8Z9Y - chains A and B of the 6 polymer chains in the assembly; structure by electron microscopy, 2.50 A resolution.

Chain A:
Protein: Protein TIC 214
Organism: Arabidopsis thaliana
UniProt: P56785 (TI214_ARATH); residues 1-1786 here = UniProt positions 1-1786
Amino-acid sequence (1786 residues; row label = number of the first residue in the row):
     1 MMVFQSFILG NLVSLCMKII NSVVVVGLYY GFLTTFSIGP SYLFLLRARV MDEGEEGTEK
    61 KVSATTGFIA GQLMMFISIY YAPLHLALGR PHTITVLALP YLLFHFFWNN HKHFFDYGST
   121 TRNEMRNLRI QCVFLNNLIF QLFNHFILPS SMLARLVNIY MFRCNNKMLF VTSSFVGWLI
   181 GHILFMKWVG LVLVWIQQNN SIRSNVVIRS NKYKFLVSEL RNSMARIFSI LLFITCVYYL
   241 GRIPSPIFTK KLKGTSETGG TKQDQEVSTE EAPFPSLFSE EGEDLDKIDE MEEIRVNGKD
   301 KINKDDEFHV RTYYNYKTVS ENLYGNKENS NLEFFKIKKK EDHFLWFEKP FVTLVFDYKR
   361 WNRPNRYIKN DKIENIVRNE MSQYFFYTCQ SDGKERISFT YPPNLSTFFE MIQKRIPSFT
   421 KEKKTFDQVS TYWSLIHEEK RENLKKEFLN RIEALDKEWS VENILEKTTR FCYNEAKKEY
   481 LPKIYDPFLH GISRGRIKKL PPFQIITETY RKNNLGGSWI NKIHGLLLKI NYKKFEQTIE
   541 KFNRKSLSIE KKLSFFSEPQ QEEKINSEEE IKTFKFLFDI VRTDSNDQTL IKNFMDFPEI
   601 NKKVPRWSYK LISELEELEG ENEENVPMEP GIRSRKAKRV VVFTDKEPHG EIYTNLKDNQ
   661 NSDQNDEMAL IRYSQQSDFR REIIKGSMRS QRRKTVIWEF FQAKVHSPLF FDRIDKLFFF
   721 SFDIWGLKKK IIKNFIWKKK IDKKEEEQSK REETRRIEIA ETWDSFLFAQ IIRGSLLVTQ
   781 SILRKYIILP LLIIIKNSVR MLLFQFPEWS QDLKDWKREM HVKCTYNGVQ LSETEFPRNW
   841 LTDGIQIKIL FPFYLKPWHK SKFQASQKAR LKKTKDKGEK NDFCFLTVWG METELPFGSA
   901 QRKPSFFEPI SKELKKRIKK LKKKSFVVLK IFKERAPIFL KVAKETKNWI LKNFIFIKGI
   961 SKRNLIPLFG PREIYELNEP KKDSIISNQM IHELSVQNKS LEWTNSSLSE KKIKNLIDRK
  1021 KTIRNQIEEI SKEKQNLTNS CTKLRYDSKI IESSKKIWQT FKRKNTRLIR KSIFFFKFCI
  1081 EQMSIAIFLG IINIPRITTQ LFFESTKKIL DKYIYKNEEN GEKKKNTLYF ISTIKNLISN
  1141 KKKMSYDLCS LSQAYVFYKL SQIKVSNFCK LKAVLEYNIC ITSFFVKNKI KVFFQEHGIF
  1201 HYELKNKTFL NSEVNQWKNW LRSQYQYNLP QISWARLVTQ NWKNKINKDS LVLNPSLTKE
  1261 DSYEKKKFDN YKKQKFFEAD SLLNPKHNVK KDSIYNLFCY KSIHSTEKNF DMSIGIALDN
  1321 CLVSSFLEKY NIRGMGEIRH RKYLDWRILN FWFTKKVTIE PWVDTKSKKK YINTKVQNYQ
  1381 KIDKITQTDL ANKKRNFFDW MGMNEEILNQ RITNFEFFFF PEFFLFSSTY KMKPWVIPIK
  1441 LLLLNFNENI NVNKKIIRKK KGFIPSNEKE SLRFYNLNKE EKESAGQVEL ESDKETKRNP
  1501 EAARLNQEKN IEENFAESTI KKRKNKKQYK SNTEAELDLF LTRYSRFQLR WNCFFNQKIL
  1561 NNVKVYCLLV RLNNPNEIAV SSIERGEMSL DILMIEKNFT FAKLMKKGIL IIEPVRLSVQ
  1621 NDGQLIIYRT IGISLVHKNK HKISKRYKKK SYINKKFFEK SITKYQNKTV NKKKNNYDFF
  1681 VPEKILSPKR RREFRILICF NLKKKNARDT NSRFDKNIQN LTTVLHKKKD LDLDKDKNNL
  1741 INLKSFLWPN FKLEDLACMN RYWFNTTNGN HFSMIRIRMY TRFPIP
Not modelled in the structure: 1-14, 112-123, 197-215, 245-344, 501-517, 535-594, 644-665, 714-1124, 1203-1213, 1249-1278, 1306-1416, 1453-1532, 1553-1602, 1641-1675, 1702-1734

Chain B:
Protein: Protein TIC 20-I, chloroplastic
Organism: Arabidopsis thaliana
UniProt: Q8GZ79 (TI201_ARATH); numbering as in UniProt (aligned over 1-274)
Amino-acid sequence (274 residues; numbered 1 to 274; the number before each row is that of its first residue):
     1 MITGYSTPSA HVLMSSRAFK SSSYRAAAGQ TQHYLARSSL PVVKNSWGSP PSPFNELPRV
    61 SRGVPLSYLS ASSSLLLNGE QGSLSGTLPV LPVRRKTLLT PRASKDVPSS FRFPPMTKKP
   121 QWWWRTLACL PYLMPLHETW MYAETAYHLH PFLEDFEFLT YPFLGAIGRL PSWFLMAYFF
   181 VAYLGIVRRK EWPHFFRFHV VMGMLLEIAL QVIGTVSKWM PLGVYWGKFG MHFWTAVAFA
   241 YLFTVLESIR CALAGMYADI PFVCDAAYIQ IPYD
Not modelled in the structure: 1-110

Interface between chain A and chain B:
Residue-residue contacts (41):
  Phe-107(A) / Glu-247(B)
  Phe-107(A) / Arg-250(B)  hydrogen bond (backbone-side chain)
  Asn-110(A) / Arg-250(B)  hydrogen bond
  Phe-233(A) / Phe-243(B)  hydrophobic
  Val-237(A) / His-150(B)
  Leu-240(A) / His-150(B)
  Leu-240(A) / Phe-152(B)  hydrophobic
  Leu-240(A) / Phe-239(B)  hydrophobic
  Gly-241(A) / His-150(B)
  Gly-241(A) / Pro-151(B)
  Arg-633(A) / Tyr-147(B)
  Arg-633(A) / Glu-154(B)  salt bridge
  Arg-633(A) / Glu-157(B)  salt bridge
  Phe-679(A) / Trp-226(B)  hydrophobic
  Arg-680(A) / Glu-144(B)
  Arg-680(A) / Tyr-147(B)
  Lys-685(A) / Phe-158(B)
  Met-688(A) / Tyr-147(B)
  Met-688(A) / Pro-151(B)  hydrophobic
  Arg-689(A) / Tyr-147(B)
  Arg-689(A) / His-148(B)  hydrogen bond
  Ser-690(A) / Tyr-147(B)  hydrogen bond (side chain-backbone)
  Ser-690(A) / His-148(B)  hydrogen bond (side chain-backbone)
  Ser-690(A) / Leu-149(B)
  Ser-690(A) / His-150(B)
  Ser-690(A) / Pro-151(B)
  Ile-697(A) / Trp-226(B)
  Ile-697(A) / Gly-227(B)
  Ile-697(A) / Lys-228(B)
  Glu-699(A) / Lys-228(B)  hydrogen bond (backbone-backbone)
  Phe-700(A) / Gly-227(B)
  Phe-700(A) / Lys-228(B)  hydrogen bond (backbone-backbone)
  Phe-700(A) / Phe-229(B)
  Phe-701(A) / Gly-223(B)
  Phe-701(A) / Val-224(B)  hydrophobic
  Gln-702(A) / Leu-222(B)
  Gln-702(A) / Gly-223(B)  hydrogen bond (backbone-backbone)
  Gln-702(A) / Trp-226(B)
  Gln-702(A) / Gly-227(B)
  Ala-703(A) / Leu-222(B)
  Ala-703(A) / Gly-223(B)
Other interface residues (no listed pair), chain A (21 interface residues in all): Leu-103, His-111

Summary:
Chain A and chain B each contribute 21 residues to their interface; the contacts include 8 hydrogen bonds and
2 salt bridges. Polar contacts include Arg-633(A)/Glu-154(B), Arg-633(A)/Glu-157(B) and Phe-107(A)/Arg-250(B).
Chain A is Protein TIC 214 and chain B is Protein TIC 20-I, chloroplastic, both from Arabidopsis thaliana; the
structure, Cryo-EM Structure of the Arabidopsis thaliana TIC Complex, was determined by electron microscopy,
deposited together with 8XKU and 8XKV.
